Entry 8JII (electron microscopy, 3.17 A resolution); this record covers chains D and A of the 5 polymer chains in the assembly.

# Chain D
Molecule: Guanine nucleotide-binding protein G(i) subunit alpha-1
From: Homo sapiens
UniProt: P63096 (GNAI1_HUMAN); numbering as in UniProt (aligned over 1-354)
Sequence (354 residues; numbered 1 to 354; the number before each row is that of its first residue):
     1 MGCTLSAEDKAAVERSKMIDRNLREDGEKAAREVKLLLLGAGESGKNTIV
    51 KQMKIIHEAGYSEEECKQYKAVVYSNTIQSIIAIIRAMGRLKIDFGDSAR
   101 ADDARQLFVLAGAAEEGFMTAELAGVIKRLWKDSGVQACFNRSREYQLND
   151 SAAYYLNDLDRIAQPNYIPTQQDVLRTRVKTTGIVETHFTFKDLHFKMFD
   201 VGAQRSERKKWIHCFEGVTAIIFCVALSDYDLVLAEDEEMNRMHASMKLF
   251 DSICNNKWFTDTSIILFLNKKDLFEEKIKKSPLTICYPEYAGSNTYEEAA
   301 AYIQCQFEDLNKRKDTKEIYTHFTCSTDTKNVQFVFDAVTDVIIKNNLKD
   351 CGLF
Not modelled in the structure: 1, 56-182
Differences from the reference sequence: engineered mutation Asn47 (Ser in P63096), Ala203 (Gly in P63096), Ala245 (Glu in P63096), Ser326 (Ala in P63096)
Curated features (UniProtKB/Swiss-Prot):
  - region: Lys35 to Lys46, Thr48 (G1 motif), Asp173 to Thr181 (G2 motif), Phe196 to Gly202, Gln204, Arg205 (G3 motif), Ile265 to Asp272 (G4 motif), Thr324, Cys325, Thr327 to Thr329 (G5 motif)
  - binding site (GTP): Glu43 to Lys46, Thr48, Ser151, Leu175 to Thr181, Asp200 to Gly202, Gln204, Asn269 to Asp272
  - binding site (Mg(2+)): Thr181
  - modified residue: Arg178 (ADP-ribosylarginine), Gln204 (Deamidated glutamine), Cys351 (ADP-ribosylcysteine)
  - lipidation: Gly2 (N-myristoyl glycine), Cys3 (S-palmitoyl cysteine)

# Chain A
Molecule: Hydroxycarboxylic acid receptor 2
From: Homo sapiens
UniProt: Q8TDS4 (HCAR2_HUMAN); residues 1-363 here = UniProt positions 1-363
Sequence (397 residues; numbered -33 to 363; the number before each row is that of its first residue; numbers below 1 keep their minus sign (Met-33 is residue -33)):
   -33 MKTIIALSYIFCLVFADYKDDDDAHHHHHHHHHHMNRHHLQDHFLEIDKK
    17 NCCVFRDDFIVKVLPPVLGLEFIFGLLGNGLALWIFCFHLKSWKSSRIFL
    67 FNLAVADFLLIICLPFLMDNYVRRWDWKFGDIPCRLMLFMLAMNRQGSII
   117 FLTVVAVDRYFRVVHPHHALNKISNRTAAIISCLLWGITIGLTVHLLKKK
   167 MPIQNGGANLCSSFSICHTFQWHEAMFLLEFFLPLGIILFCSARIIWSLR
   217 QRQMDRHAKIKRAITFIMVVAIVFVICFLPSVVVRIRIFWLLHTSGTQNC
   267 EVYRSVDLAFFITLSFTYMNSMLDPVVYYFSSPSFPNFFSTLINRCLQRK
   317 MTGEPDNNRSTSVELTGDPNKTRGAPEALMANSGEPWSPSYLGPTSP
Not modelled in the structure: -33 to 9, 299-363
Differences from the reference sequence: initiating methionine (-33); expression tag (-32 to 0)
Disulfide bonds: Cys18-Cys183, Cys19-Cys266, Cys100-Cys177
Residues lining bound ligands:
  - IX8 (7-methyl-N-[(2R)-1-phenoxypropan-2-yl]-3-(4-propan-2-ylphenyl)pyrazolo[1,5-a]pyrimidine-6-carboxamide): Cys183, His184, Thr185, Phe186, Gln187, Glu190, Ala191, Leu194, Leu195, Phe198, Phe255, Leu258, His259
  - nicotinic acid (NIO): Leu83, Tyr87, Leu104, Leu107, Arg111, Cys177, Ser178, Ser179, Phe180, Phe277, Leu280, Tyr284
Curated features (UniProtKB/Swiss-Prot):
  - modified residue: Ser328 (Phosphoserine)

# Chain D / chain A interface
Residue-residue contacts (22):
  Ala31(D) with Lys138(A)
  Asp315(D) with His223(A)
  Ile343(D) with Pro132(A), hydrophobic; His133(A)
  Ile344(D) with Val129(A); Pro132(A), hydrophobic; Arg218(A); Met220(A), hydrophobic
  Lys345(D) with Met220(A)
  Asn347(D) with Arg128(A), hydrogen bond (backbone-side chain); Pro132(A)
  Leu348(D) with Val129(A), hydrophobic
  Asp350(D) with Arg128(A)
  Cys351(D) with Ser62(A)
  Gly352(D) with Arg63(A); Ser298(A)
  Leu353(D) with Arg125(A); Ala229(A); Ile233(A), hydrophobic
  Phe354(D) with His223(A); Lys225(A); Ile226(A), hydrophobic
Interface residues without a listed pair, chain D (17 interface residues in all): Arg32, Leu194, Phe336, Thr340, Asp341
Interface residues without a listed pair, chain A (19 interface residues in all): Asn137, Leu215, Arg228

# Summary
17 residues of chain D face 19 of chain A across their interface; the contacts include 1 hydrogen bond. Its
one hydrogen-bonded contact is Asn347(D)-Arg128(A). Bound to chain A: nicotinic acid and compound IX8.
Chain D is Guanine nucleotide-binding protein G(i) subunit alpha-1 and chain A is Hydroxycarboxylic acid
receptor 2, both from Homo sapiens; the structure, Cryo-EM structure of compound 9n and niacin bound ketone
body receptor HCAR2-Gi signaling complex, was determined by electron microscopy, deposited together with 8JHY,
8JIL and 8JIM.
